Entry 3J0L (electron microscopy, 9.80 A resolution (very low resolution: no residue pairs are listed; an interface is given only as per-side residue counts)); this record covers chains 1 and J of the 32 polymer chains in the assembly.

Chain 1:
Molecule: 60S ribosomal RNA fragment
From: Oryctolagus cuniculus
Sequence (50 nucleotides; numbered 1001 to 1050; the number before each row is that of its first residue):
  1001 GAAUGAUUAGAGGUUCCGGGGUCGAAAUGACCUUGACCUAUUCUCAAACU

Chain J:
Molecule: Ribosomal protein L10
From: Oryctolagus cuniculus
Sequence (219 residues; each row starts with the number of its first residue):
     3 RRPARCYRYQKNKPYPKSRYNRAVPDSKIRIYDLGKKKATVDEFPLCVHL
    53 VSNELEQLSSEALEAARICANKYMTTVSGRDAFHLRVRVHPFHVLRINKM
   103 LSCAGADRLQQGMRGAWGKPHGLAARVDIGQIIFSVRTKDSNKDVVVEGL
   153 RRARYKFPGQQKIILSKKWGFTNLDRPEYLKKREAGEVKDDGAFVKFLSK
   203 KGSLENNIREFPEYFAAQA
Disordered / not traced: 102-112

Chain 1 / chain J interface:
At this resolution (10 A) residue pairs are not listed: 11 residues of chain 1 and 25 of chain J lie at the interface.

Summary:
The interface between chain 1 and chain J involves 11 residues on one side and 25 on the other.
Here chain 1 is 60S ribosomal RNA fragment and chain J is Ribosomal protein L10, both from Oryctolagus
cuniculus. Entry 3J0L (Core of mammalian 80S pre-ribosome in complex with tRNAs fitted to a 9.8A cryo-EM map:
classic ...) was determined by electron microscopy, deposited together with 3J0O and 3J0P.
